PDB entry 2LAS | solution NMR | chains A and B

Chain A:
Name: Small ubiquitin-related modifier 1
Source organism: Homo sapiens
UniProtKB: P63165 (SUMO1_HUMAN); residue numbers follow UniProt; this construct covers 1-101
Amino-acid sequence (101 residues; each row starts with the number of its first residue):
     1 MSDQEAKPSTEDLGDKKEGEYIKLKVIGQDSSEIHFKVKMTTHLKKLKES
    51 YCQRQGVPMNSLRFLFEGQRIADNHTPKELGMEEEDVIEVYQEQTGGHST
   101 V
Disordered / not traced: 1-19, 98-101
UniProt features mapped onto this chain:
  - region ((Microbial infection) Interaction with Tula hantavirus): Lys-16 to Lys-25, Lys-37 to Met-40
  - site: Phe-36 (Interaction with PIAS2)
  - modified residue: Ser-2 (N-acetylserine), Ser-9 (Phosphoserine), Ser-32 (Phosphoserine)
  - cross-link: Lys-7 (Glycyl lysine isopeptide (Lys-Gly) (interchain with G-Cter in SUMO1)), Lys-16 (Glycyl lysine isopeptide (Lys-Gly) (interchain with G-Cter in SUMO2)), Lys-17 (Glycyl lysine isopeptide (Lys-Gly) (interchain with G-Cter in SUMO2)), Lys-23 (Glycyl lysine isopeptide (Lys-Gly) (interchain with G-Cter in SUMO2)), Lys-25 (Glycyl lysine isopeptide (Lys-Gly) (interchain with G-Cter in SUMO1)), Lys-37 (Glycyl lysine isopeptide (Lys-Gly) (interchain with G-Cter in SUMO2)), Lys-39 (Glycyl lysine isopeptide (Lys-Gly) (interchain with G-Cter in SUMO2)), Lys-45 (Glycyl lysine isopeptide (Lys-Gly) (interchain with G-Cter in SUMO2)), Lys-46 (Glycyl lysine isopeptide (Lys-Gly) (interchain with G-Cter in SUMO2)), Gly-97 (Glycyl lysine isopeptide (Gly-Lys) (interchain with K-? in acceptor proteins))
  - mutagenesis: Phe-36 (F36A: Abolishes binding to PIAS2), Gly-97 (G97A: Abolishes sumoylation of ZBED1)
What the authors report for this chain:
  - specificity-determining residues: Tyr-21, His-35 (proposed by the authors, not directly observed)

Chain B:
Name: M-IR2_peptide
Amino-acid sequence (13 residues; numbered 2705 to 2717; the number before each row is that of its first residue):
  2705 DNEIEVIIVWEKK
What the authors report for this chain:
  - conformationally variable residues: Trp-2714

Interface between chain A and chain B:
Residue-residue contacts - 17 pairs, chain A then chain B:
  Tyr-21(A) / Glu-2709(B)
  Tyr-21(A) / Ile-2711(B)
  Glu-33(A) / Trp-2714(B)
  Ile-34(A) / Trp-2714(B)
  His-35(A) / Ile-2712(B)
  His-35(A) / Val-2713(B)
  His-35(A) / Trp-2714(B)
  Phe-36(A) / Ile-2711(B)
  Phe-36(A) / Ile-2712(B)
  Lys-37(A) / Val-2710(B)
  Lys-37(A) / Ile-2711(B)
  Val-38(A) / Val-2710(B)
  Lys-39(A) / Asp-2705(B)
  Lys-39(A) / Glu-2709(B)
  Thr-42(A) / Ile-2708(B)
  Thr-42(A) / Glu-2709(B)
  Ser-50(A) / Ile-2712(B)
Other interface residues (no listed pair), chain A (13 interface residues in all): Lys-46, Gln-53, Arg-54
Other interface residues (no listed pair), chain B (9 interface residues in all): Glu-2707
The authors on this interface:
  - specific contacts: Tyr-21(A)/Glu-2709(B) (hydrogen bond), Val-2713(B)/His-35(A), Trp-2714(B)/His-35(A)
  - interface residues, chain A: His-35(A), Phe-36(A), Lys-37(A), Lys-46(A), Ser-50(A)
  - interface residues, chain B: Val-2710(B), Ile-2712(B)

Overview:
13 residues of chain A face 9 of chain B across their interface. The paper describes a hydrogen bond between
Tyr-21(A) and Glu-2709(B); contacts between Val-2713(B) and His-35(A) and Trp-2714(B) and His-35(A). UniProt
lists 2 mutagenesis sites on chain A. From the paper: interface residues His-35(A), Phe-36(A) and Val-2710(B)
among others; specificity determinants Tyr-21(A) and His-35(A).
Chain A is Small ubiquitin-related modifier 1 (Homo sapiens) and chain B is M-IR2_peptide; the structure,
Molecular Determinants of Paralogue-Specific SUMO-SIM Recognition, was determined by solution NMR.
